3V90 - chain A; structure by X-ray diffraction, 2.00 A resolution.

== Chain A ==
Protein: Glycogenin-1
Organism: Oryctolagus cuniculus
Notes: EC 2.4.1.186
Reference sequence: P13280 (GLYG_RABIT); residues 0-270 here correspond to UniProt positions 1-271 (UniProt number = residue number + 1)
Chain sequence (291 residues; row label = number of the first residue in the row; numbers below 1 keep their minus sign (Met-20 is residue -20)):
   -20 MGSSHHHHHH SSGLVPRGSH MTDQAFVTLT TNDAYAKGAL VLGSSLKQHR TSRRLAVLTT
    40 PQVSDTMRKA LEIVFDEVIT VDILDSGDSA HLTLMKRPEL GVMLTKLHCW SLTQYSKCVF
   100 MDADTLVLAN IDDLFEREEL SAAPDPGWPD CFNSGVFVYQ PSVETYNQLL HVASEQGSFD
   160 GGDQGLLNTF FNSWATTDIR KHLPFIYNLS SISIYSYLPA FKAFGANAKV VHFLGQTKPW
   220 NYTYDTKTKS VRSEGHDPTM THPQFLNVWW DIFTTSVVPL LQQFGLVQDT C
Disordered / not traced: -20 to -1, 233-238, 266-270
Differences from the reference sequence: expression tag (-20 to -1); engineered mutation Met82 (Thr83 in P13280)
What the authors report for this chain:
  - conformationally variable residues (loop rearrangement): Leu73 to Leu79
  - contacts within the chain: Leu79-Met82 (hydrophobic contact), Val81-Met82 (hydrophobic contact), Met82-Leu83 (hydrophobic contact), Met82-Ala152 (hydrophobic contact), Met82-Gly161 (hydrophobic contact), Met82-Leu165 (hydrophobic contact) (proposed by the authors, not directly observed)
  - catalytic residues: Asp162 (citing earlier work)
  - post-translational modification sites: Tyr194 (citing earlier work)

== Summary ==
The paper reports the catalytic residue Asp162; a modification site at Tyr194.
Chain A is Glycogenin-1 (Oryctolagus cuniculus); the structure, Structure of T82M glycogenin mutant truncated
at residue 270, was determined by X-ray diffraction (same publication as 3V8Y, 3V8Z and 3V91).
